8IHT - chains A and J of the 16 polymer chains in the assembly; structure by electron microscopy, 3.72 A resolution.

== Chain A ==
Name: Histone H3
From: Xenopus laevis
UniProt: A0A310TTQ1 (A0A310TTQ1_XENLA); residues 1-135 here correspond to UniProt positions 2-136 (UniProt number = residue number + 1)
Chain sequence (135 residues; each row starts with the number of its first residue):
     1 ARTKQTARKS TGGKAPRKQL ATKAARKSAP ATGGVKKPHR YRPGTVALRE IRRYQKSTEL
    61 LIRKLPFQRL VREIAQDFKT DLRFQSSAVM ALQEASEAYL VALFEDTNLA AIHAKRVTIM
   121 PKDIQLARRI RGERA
Disordered / not traced: 25-37, 135
Modified positions: Lys36 (2-{[(2R)-2-amino-2-carboxyethyl]sulfanyl}-N,N,N-trimethylethanaminium; ML3)
Construct notes: engineered mutation Ala110 (Cys111 in A0A310TTQ1)

== Chain J ==
Molecule: 165-nt DNA strand
From: Xenopus laevis
Sequence (165 nucleotides; numbered -72 to 92; the number before each row is that of its first residue; numbers below 1 keep their minus sign (DC-72 is residue -72)):
   -72 CAGGATGTAT ATATCTGACA CGTGCCTGGA GACTAGGGAG TAATCCCCTT GGCGGTTAAA
   -12 ACGCGGGGGA CAGCGCGTAC GTGCGTTTAA GCGGTGCTAG AGCTGTCTAC GACCAATTGA
    48 GCGGCCTCGG CACCGGGATT CTCCAGGGCG GCCAGTAAGG GCGAC
Disordered / not traced: 87-92

== How chain A and chain J interact ==
Pairs across the interface - 22 pairs, chain A then chain J:
  His39(A) - DT-67(J)  sugar contact
  Arg40(A) - DT9(J)  hydrogen bond to the base
  Tyr41(A) - DT-67(J)  hydrogen bond to the phosphate
  Tyr41(A) - DG-66(J)  sugar contact
  Tyr41(A) - DT9(J)  sugar contact
  Tyr41(A) - DG10(J)  hydrogen bond to the phosphate
  Gly44(A) - DG8(J)  phosphate contact
  Gly44(A) - DT9(J)  hydrogen bond to the phosphate
  Val46(A) - DT9(J)  hydrogen bond to the phosphate
  Ala47(A) - DT9(J)  hydrogen bond to the phosphate
  Arg49(A) - DG-66(J)  hydrogen bond to the phosphate
  Arg49(A) - DT-65(J)  salt bridge to the phosphate
  Arg53(A) - DT-65(J)  phosphate contact
  Lys56(A) - DA-64(J)  phosphate contact
  Arg63(A) - DA17(J)  phosphate contact
  Arg63(A) - DG18(J)  phosphate contact
  Lys64(A) - DG18(J)  hydrogen bond to the phosphate
  Leu65(A) - DA17(J)  sugar contact
  Leu65(A) - DG18(J)  hydrogen bond to the phosphate
  Pro66(A) - DA17(J)  phosphate contact
  Arg69(A) - DA17(J)  salt bridge to the phosphate
  Arg83(A) - DG27(J)  phosphate contact
Interface residues without a listed pair, chain A (19 interface residues in all): Arg42, Pro43, Thr45, Asp81
Interface residues without a listed pair, chain J (11 interface residues in all): DA26

== In short ==
19 residues of chain A and 11 residues of chain J are in contact; the contacts include 9 hydrogen bonds and 2
salt bridges. Polar contacts include Arg40(A)-DT9(J), Tyr41(A)-DT-67(J) and Tyr41(A)-DG10(J).
Here chain A is Histone H3 and chain J is a 165-nt DNA strand, both from Xenopus laevis. Entry 8IHT (Rpd3S
bound to the nucleosome) was determined by electron microscopy (same publication as 8IHM and 8IHN).
